Entry 6ZA4 (X-ray diffraction, 2.09 A resolution); this record covers chain A.

# Chain A
Name: Salicylate synthase
Organism: Mycobacterium tuberculosis (strain ATCC 25618 / H37Rv)
Notes: EC 5.4.99.5, 4.2.99.21, 5.4.4.2
UniProt: P9WFX1 (MBTI_MYCTU); numbering as in UniProt (aligned over 1-450)
Amino-acid sequence (452 residues; row label = number of the first residue in the row; numbers below 1 keep their minus sign (Gly-1 is residue -1)):
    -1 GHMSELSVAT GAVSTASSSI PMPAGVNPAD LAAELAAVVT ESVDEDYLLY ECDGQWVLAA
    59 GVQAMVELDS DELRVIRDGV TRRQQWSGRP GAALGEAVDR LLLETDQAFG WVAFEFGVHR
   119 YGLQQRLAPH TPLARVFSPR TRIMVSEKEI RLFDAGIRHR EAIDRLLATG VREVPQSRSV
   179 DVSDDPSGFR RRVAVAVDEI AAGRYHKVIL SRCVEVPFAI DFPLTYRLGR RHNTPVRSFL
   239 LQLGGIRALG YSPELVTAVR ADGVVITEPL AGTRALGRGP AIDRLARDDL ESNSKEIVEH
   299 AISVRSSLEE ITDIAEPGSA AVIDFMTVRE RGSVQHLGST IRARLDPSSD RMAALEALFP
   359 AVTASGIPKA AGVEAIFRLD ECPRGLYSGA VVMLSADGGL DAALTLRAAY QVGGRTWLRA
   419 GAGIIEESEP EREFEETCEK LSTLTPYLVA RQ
Not modelled in the structure: -1 to 14, 271-276, 450
Sequence notes: expression tag (-1 to 0)
Ligand contacts: 5-(3-cyanophenyl)furan-2-carboxylic acid (M83): Lys205, Ile207, Thr361, Tyr385, Leu404, Arg405, Arg417, Ala418, Gly419, Ala420, Gly421, Lys438
UniProt features mapped onto this chain:
  - active site: Glu252 (Proton donor)
  - binding site (substrate): Gly270, Thr271, Tyr385, Arg405, Gly419 to Gly421, Lys438
  - binding site (Mg(2+)): Glu297, Glu431, Glu434
  - site: Leu268 (Could activate a water molecule for attack at the C2 of chorismate and involved in recognition/elimination of the C4 hydroxyl)
  - mutagenesis: Lys205 (K205A: Only the chorismate mutase activity is observed), Glu252 (E252Q: No activity is observed), Leu268 (L268A: Only the chorismate mutase activity is observed), Thr271 (T271A: Only the chorismate mutase activity is observed), His334 (H334M: Only the chorismate mutase activity is observed), Arg405 (R405A: Only the chorismate mutase activity is observed)
Reported in the primary citation:
  - binding site for 5-(3-cyanophenyl)furan-2-carboxylic acid: Lys205, Thr361, Tyr385, Arg405, Gly419, Lys438
  - catalytic residues: Lys205, Glu252 (citing earlier work)
  - conformationally variable residues (order/disorder transition): Thr271 to Arg276

# Overview
Chain A binds 5-(3-cyanophenyl)furan-2-carboxylic acid. From UniProt: active-site residue Glu252, 8
substrate-binding residues, 3 Mg2+-binding residues and 6 mutagenesis sites. The paper reports catalytic
residues Lys205 and Glu252; a binding site for 5-(3-cyanophenyl)furan-2-carboxylic acid at Lys205, Thr361 and
Tyr385 among others.
Chain A is Salicylate synthase (Mycobacterium tuberculosis (strain ATCC 25618 / H37Rv)); the structure, M.
tuberculosis salicylate synthase MbtI in complex with 5-(3-cyanophenyl)furan-2-carboxylate, was determined by
X-ray diffraction (same publication as 6ZA5 and 6ZA6).
